PDB entry 5KS9 | X-ray diffraction, 2.55 A resolution | chains A and G of the 5 polymer chains in the assembly

[Chain A]
Name: HLA class II histocompatibility antigen, DQ alpha 1 chain
From: Homo sapiens
UniProt: Q30063 (Q30063_HUMAN); the construct lacks a stretch of the UniProt sequence, so the offset changes along the chain: -1 to 9 = UniProt 24-34; 10-181 = UniProt 36-207
Chain sequence (192 residues; each row starts with the number of its first residue; numbers below 1 keep their minus sign (Glu-1 is residue -1)):
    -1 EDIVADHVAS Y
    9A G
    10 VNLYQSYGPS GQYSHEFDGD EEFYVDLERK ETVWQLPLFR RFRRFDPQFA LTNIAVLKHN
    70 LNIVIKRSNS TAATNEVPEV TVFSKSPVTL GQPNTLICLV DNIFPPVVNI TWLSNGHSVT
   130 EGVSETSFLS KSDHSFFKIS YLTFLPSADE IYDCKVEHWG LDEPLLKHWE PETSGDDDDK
Disordered / not traced: -1, 181-189
Construct notes: expression tag (182-189)
Disulfide bonds: Cys107-Cys163
Glycans and other covalent adducts: N-acetylglucosamine (NAG) linked to Asn118
Bound ions: Ca2+ near Gln44 (its only coordinating residue here)

[Chain G]
Name: Bel502 TCR alpha TRAV20*01
From: Homo sapiens
Chain sequence (207 residues; numbered 6 to 222; 10 numbers in that range are skipped by the numbering (no residue carries them; nothing is unmodelled there); the number before each row is that of its first residue):
     6 MEDQVTQSPE ALRLQEGESS SLNCSYTVSG LRGLFWYRQD PGKGPEFLFT LYSA
    63 GEEKEK
    74 ERLKATLTK
    85 KESFLHITAP KPEDSATYLC AVALNNNAGN MLTFGGGTRL MVKPHIQNPD PAVYQLRDSK
   145 SSDKSVCLFT DFDSQTNVSQ SKDSDVYITD KCVLDMRSMD FKSNSAVAWS NKSDFACANA
   205 FNNSIIPEDT FFPSPESS
Disordered / not traced: 6-8, 211-222
Disulfide bonds: Cys29-Cys104, Cys151-Cys201
Bound ions: Ca2+: Gln164, Asp174

[Interface between chain A and chain G]
Pairs across the interface (12; chain A residue first):
  Arg53(A) - Asn110(G)
  Asp55(A) - Asn111(G)
  Asp55(A) - Ala112(G)
  Gln57(A) - Ala112(G)
  Gln57(A) - Gly113(G)
  Phe58(A) - Arg37(G)
  Phe58(A) - Leu108(G)
  Phe58(A) - Asn109(G)
  Phe58(A) - Asn111(G)
  Phe58(A) - Gly113(G)
  Phe58(A) - Asn114(G)
  Thr61(A) - Asn114(G)
From the paper, about this interface:
  - residue pairs: Arg37(G)-Phe58(A)
  - interface residues, chain A: Phe58(A)

[Summary]
The interface between chain A and chain G involves 5 residues on one side and 8 on the other. The paper
describes a contact between Arg37(G) and Phe58(A). N-acetylglucosamine is covalently linked to Asn118(A).
Gln164(G) and Asp174(G) form the Ca2+ site. The paper reports the interface residue Phe58(A).
Chain A is HLA class II histocompatibility antigen, DQ alpha 1 chain and chain G is Bel502 TCR alpha
TRAV20*01, both from Homo sapiens; the structure, Bel502-DQ8-glia-alpha1 complex, was determined by X-ray
diffraction (same publication as 5KSA and 5KSB).
